5YV2 - chains F and H of the 3 polymer chains in the assembly; structure by X-ray diffraction, 1.90 A resolution.

Chain F:
Name: DNA polymerase IV
Source organism: Escherichia coli K-12
Notes: EC 2.7.7.7
UniProtKB: Q47155 (DPO4_ECOLI); numbering as in UniProt (aligned over 2-351)
Chain sequence (352 residues; numbered 0 to 351; the number before each row is that of its first residue; numbering starts at 0):
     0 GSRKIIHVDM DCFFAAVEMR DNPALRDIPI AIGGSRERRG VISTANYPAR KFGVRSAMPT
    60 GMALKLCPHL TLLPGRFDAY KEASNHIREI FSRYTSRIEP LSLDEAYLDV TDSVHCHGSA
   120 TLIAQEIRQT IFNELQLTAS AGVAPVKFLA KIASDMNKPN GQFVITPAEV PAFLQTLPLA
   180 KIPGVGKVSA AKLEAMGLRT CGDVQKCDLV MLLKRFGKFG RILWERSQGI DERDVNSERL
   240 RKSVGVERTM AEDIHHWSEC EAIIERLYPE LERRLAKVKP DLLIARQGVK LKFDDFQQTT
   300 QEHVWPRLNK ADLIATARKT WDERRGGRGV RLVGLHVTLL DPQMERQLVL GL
Not modelled in the structure: 342-351
Differences from the reference sequence: expression tag (0-1)
Swiss-Prot annotation at these positions:
  - active site: Glu104
  - binding site (Mg(2+)): Asp8, Asp103
  - site: Phe13 (Substrate discrimination)
  - natural variant: Glu36 to Arg38 (sequence variant, change not given here; In strain: ECOR 45B1), Gln124 (Q124K: In strain: ECOR 35D), Asn132 (N132S: In strain: ECOR 34B1 and ECOR 37UG), Gln135 (Q135H: In strain: ECOR 70B1), Pro170 (P170S: In strain: ECOR 37UG), Ala171 (A171T: In strain: ECOR 45B1, ECOR 46D and 2 more), Leu176 (L176F: In strain: ECOR 37UG), Gly201 (G201S: In strain: ECOR 59B2), Met210 (M210I: In strain: ECOR 37UG, ECOR 45B1 and 4 more; M210T: In strain: ECOR 35D, ECOR 46D and 6 more), Arg225 (R225C: In strain: ECOR 59B2 and ECOR 60B2), Ala310 (A310S: In strain: ECOR 57B2, ECOR 59B2 and 2 more), Asp321 (D321N: In strain: ECOR 35D)
  - mutagenesis: Asp8 (D8A/H: Loss of function), Arg49 (R49A/F: Loss of function), Asp103 (D103A/N: Loss of function), Glu104 (E104A: Loss of function)
Metal / ion sites: Mg2+ site 1: Asp8, Met9, Asp103 (together with phosphate ion) (shared with DT874(H) of chain H); Mg2+ site 2: Asp8, Asp103, Glu104 (shared with DC873(H), DT874(H) of chain H)
What the authors report for this chain:
  - conformationally variable residues (side-chain flip): Arg49
  - mutagenesis - R49A: abolished catalytic activity

Chain H:
Molecule: DTN2
Sequence (19 nucleotides; row label = number of the first residue in the row):
   856 TCTAGGGTCC TAGGACCCT
Not modelled in the structure: 856-859
Metal / ion sites: Mg2+ site 1: DC873, DT874 (shared with Asp8(F), Asp103(F), Glu104(F) of chain F); Mg2+ site 2: DT874 (together with phosphate ion) (shared with Asp8(F), Met9(F), Asp103(F) of chain F)

Chain F / chain H interface:
Contacting residue pairs (35; chain F residue first):
  Asp8(F) with DT874(H), phosphate contact
  Phe12(F) with DT874(H), hydrogen bond to the phosphate
  Phe13(F) with DT874(H), hydrogen bond to the phosphate
  Ser42(F) with DT874(H), hydrogen bond to the base
  Thr43(F) with DT874(H), phosphate contact
  Ser55(F) with DT874(H), base contact
  Ser101(F) with DC873(H), sugar contact
  Asp103(F) with DC873(H), phosphate contact; DT874(H), phosphate contact
  Glu104(F) with DC873(H), phosphate contact; DT874(H), phosphate contact
  Lys150(F) with DC873(H), salt bridge to the phosphate
  Ile181(F) with DC872(H), phosphate contact
  Pro182(F) with DC872(H), phosphate contact
  Gly183(F) with DC871(H), sugar contact; DC872(H), hydrogen bond to the phosphate
  Val184(F) with DC872(H), phosphate contact
  Gly185(F) with DC871(H), hydrogen bond to the phosphate; DC872(H), phosphate contact
  Lys186(F) with DC871(H), hydrogen bond to the phosphate
  Val187(F) with DC871(H), hydrogen bond to the phosphate
  Ser188(F) with DA870(H), phosphate contact; DC871(H), hydrogen bond to the phosphate
  Arg285(F) with DC865(H), sugar contact; DT866(H), salt bridge to the phosphate
  Thr298(F) with DG868(H), hydrogen bond to the phosphate
  Thr299(F) with DA867(H), phosphate contact; DG868(H), hydrogen bond to the phosphate
  Gln300(F) with DA867(H), phosphate contact
  Glu301(F) with DT866(H), sugar contact; DA867(H), hydrogen bond to the phosphate
  His302(F) with DT866(H), phosphate contact
  Val303(F) with DT866(H), hydrogen bond to the phosphate
  Arg323(F) with DA867(H), salt bridge to the phosphate; DG868(H), salt bridge to the phosphate
Other interface residues (no listed pair), chain F (30 interface residues in all): Met9, Cys11, Ala56, Gln297
Other interface residues (no listed pair), chain H (10 interface residues in all): DG869

Overview:
The interface between chain F and chain H involves 30 residues on one side and 10 on the other, with 12
hydrogen bonds and 4 salt bridges. Among the polar pairs are Ser42(F)-DT874(H), Phe12(F)-DT874(H) and
Phe13(F)-DT874(H). From the paper: R49A of chain F abolishes catalytic activity; conformational variability at
Arg49(F).
Here chain F is DNA polymerase IV (Escherichia coli K-12) and chain H is DTN2. Entry 5YV2 (DNA polymerase IV -
DNA ternary complex 14) was determined by X-ray diffraction together with 5YUR, 5YUS, 5YUT, 5YUU, 5YUV, 5YUW
and 10 further entries from the same study.
